Entry 6CNV (X-ray diffraction, 4.10 A resolution (low resolution: residue-level contacts below are approximate; hydrogen-bond / salt-bridge calls are withheld)); this record covers chains B and H of the 5 polymer chains in the assembly.

# Chain B
Molecule: Envelope glycoprotein
Source organism: Influenza B virus
Reference sequence: chimeric construct of G4WYG8, M1E1E4: residues 348-521 from G4WYG8 (G4WYG8_9INFB) positions 363-536 (UniProt number = residue number + 15); residues 534-561 from M1E1E4 positions 1-28 (UniProt number = residue number - 533)
Amino-acid sequence (220 residues; each row starts with the number of its first residue):
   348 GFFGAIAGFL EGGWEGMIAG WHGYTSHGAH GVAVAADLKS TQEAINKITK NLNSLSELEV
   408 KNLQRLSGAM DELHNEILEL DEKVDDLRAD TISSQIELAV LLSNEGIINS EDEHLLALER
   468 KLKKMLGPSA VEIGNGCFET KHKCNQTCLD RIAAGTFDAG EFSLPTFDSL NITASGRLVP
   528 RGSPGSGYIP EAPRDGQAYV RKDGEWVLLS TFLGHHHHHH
Unresolved in the structure: 348-364, 515-567
Differences from the reference sequence: linker (522-533); expression tag (562-567)

# Chain H
Molecule: CR9114 Fab heavy chain
Source organism: Homo sapiens
Notes: antibody fragment or engineered binder
Amino-acid sequence (230 residues; numbered 1 to 222 plus 8 insertion-coded residues; the number before each row is that of its first residue; a row labelled like 82A-82C holds insertion residues (82A, then the next letters in order)):
     1 QVQLVQSGAE VKKPGSSVKV SCKSSGGTSN NYAISWVRQA PGQGLDWMGG IS
   52A P
    53 IFGSTAYAQK FQGRVTISAD IFSNTAYMEL
82A-82C NSL
    83 TSEDTAVYFC ARHGNYYY
100A-100D YSGM
   101 DVWGQGTTVT VSSASTKGPS VFPLAPSSKS TSGGTAALGC LVKDYFPEPV TVSWNSGALT
   161 SGVHTFPAVL QSSGLYSLSS VVTVPSSSLG TQTYICNVNH KPSNTKVDKR VEPKSCHHHH
   221 HH
Unresolved in the structure: 1, 127-132, 214-222
Cystine bridges: Cys22-Cys92, Cys140-Cys196

# Interface between chain B and chain H
Residue-residue contacts - 17 pairs, chain B then chain H:
  Ala366(B) - Phe54(H)
  Ala366(B) - Tyr99(H)
  Gly367(B) - Phe54(H)
  Gly367(B) - Tyr98(H)
  Leu385(B) - Tyr98(H)
  Thr388(B) - Tyr98(H)
  Gln389(B) - Asn31(H)
  Gln389(B) - Asn97(H)
  Gln389(B) - Tyr98(H)
  Ile392(B) - Asn31(H)
  Ile392(B) - Ile53(H)
  Ile392(B) - Tyr98(H)
  Asn393(B) - Asn31(H)
  Ile395(B) - Ile53(H)
  Thr396(B) - Asn31(H)
  Thr396(B) - Ile53(H)
  Asn400(B) - Thr28(H)
Other interface residues (no listed pair), chain B (13 interface residues in all): Trp368, Ala383, Leu399
Other interface residues (no listed pair), chain H (11 interface residues in all): Tyr32, Ile73, Phe74, Asn76

# Summary
13 residues of chain B and 11 residues of chain H are in contact.
Here chain B is Envelope glycoprotein (Influenza B virus) and chain H is CR9114 Fab heavy chain (Homo
sapiens). Entry 6CNV (Influenza B/brisbane hemagglutinin fab CR9115 SD84H complex) was determined by X-ray
diffraction (same publication as 6FYT, 6FYU and 6FYW).
